PDB entry 1FZB | X-ray diffraction, 2.90 A resolution | chains D and F of the 8 polymer chains in the assembly

Chain D:
Molecule: Fibrinogen
Organism: Homo sapiens
Notes: fragment: double fragment d
UniProt: P02671 (FIBA_HUMAN); residues 111-197 here correspond to UniProt positions 130-216 (UniProt number = residue number + 19)
Sequence (87 residues; row label = number of the first residue in the row):
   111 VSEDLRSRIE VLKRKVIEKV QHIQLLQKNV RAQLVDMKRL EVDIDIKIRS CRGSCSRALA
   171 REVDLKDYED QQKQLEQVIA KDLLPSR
Unresolved in the structure: 111-112, 194-197

Chain F:
Molecule: Fibrinogen
Organism: Homo sapiens
Notes: fragment: double fragment d
UniProt: P02679 (FIBG_HUMAN); aligned to UniProt positions 111-429 over residues 88-406 (the alignment contains insertions or deletions, so no single offset holds)
Sequence (319 residues; each row starts with the number of its first residue):
    88 KMLEEIMKYE ASILTHDSSI RYLQEIYNSN NQKIVNLKEK VAQLEAQCQE PCKDTVQIHD
   148 ITGKDCQDIA NKGAKQSGLY FIKPLKANQQ FLVYCEIDGS GNGWTVFQKR LDGSVDFKKN
   208 WIQYKEGFGH LSPTGTTEFW LGNEKIHLIS TQSAIPYALR VELEDWNGRT STADYAMFKV
   268 GPEADKYRLT YAYFAGGDAG DAFDGFDFGD DPSDKFFTSH NGMQFSTWDN DNDKFEGNCA
   328 EQDGSGWWMN KCHAGHLNGV YYQGGTYSKA STPNGYDNGI IWATWKTRWY SMKKTTMKII
   388 PFNRLTIGEG QQHHLGGAK
Unresolved in the structure: 399-406
Sequence notes: conflict K88 (Ile114 in P02679)
Disulfide bonds: C153-C182, C326-C339
Ion coordination: Ca2+: D318, D320, F322, G324, N325

Chain D / chain F interface:
Pairs across the interface (25):
  D114(D) - L90(F)
  R116(D) - K88(F)  hydrogen bond (side chain-backbone)
  R116(D) - M89(F)  hydrogen bond (side chain-backbone)
  R116(D) - I93(F)
  R118(D) - I93(F)
  R118(D) - E97(F)
  I119(D) - I93(F)  hydrophobic
  L122(D) - Y96(F)
  L122(D) - E97(F)
  K125(D) - E97(F)
  K125(D) - I100(F)
  K129(D) - I100(F)
  K129(D) - D104(F)
  H132(D) - I107(F)
  L136(D) - L110(F)  hydrophobic
  N139(D) - Y114(F)
  Q143(D) - N117(F)
  L150(D) - L124(F)  hydrophobic
  C161(D) - C135(F)  disulfide
  G163(D) - E137(F)
  G163(D) - P138(F)
  G163(D) - C139(F)  hydrogen bond (backbone-backbone)
  S164(D) - C135(F)
  S164(D) - Q136(F)
  S164(D) - E137(F)  hydrogen bond (side chain-backbone)
Other interface residues (no listed pair), chain D (20 interface residues in all): L115, V121, K157, S160, C165
Other interface residues (no listed pair), chain F (22 interface residues in all): S106, I121, L131, E132
Cross-chain cystine bridges: C161(D)-C135(F)

Overview:
Chain D and chain F form an interface of 20 and 22 residues respectively; the contacts include 1 disulfide
bond and 4 hydrogen bonds. Among the polar pairs are R116(D)-K88(F), R116(D)-M89(F) and S164(D)-E137(F). The
Ca2+ site is built by D318(F), D320(F), F322(F), G324(F) and N325(F).
Here chain D is Fibrinogen and chain F is Fibrinogen, both from Homo sapiens. Entry 1FZB (Crystal structure of
crosslinked fragment D) was determined by X-ray diffraction together with 1FZA from the same study.
